PDB entry 6VFL | electron microscopy, 4.14 A resolution (low resolution: residue-level contacts below are approximate; hydrogen-bond / salt-bridge calls are withheld) | chains A and B of the 6 polymer chains in the assembly

Chain A:
Name: BG505-SOSIPv5.2(7S) - gp120
Organism: synthetic construct
Sequence (507 residues; each row starts with the number of its first residue; note: 13 numbers in that range are skipped by the numbering (no residue carries them; nothing is unmodelled there); a row labelled like 185A-185J holds insertion residues (185A, then the next letters in order); numbers below 1 keep their minus sign (Met-1 is residue -1)):
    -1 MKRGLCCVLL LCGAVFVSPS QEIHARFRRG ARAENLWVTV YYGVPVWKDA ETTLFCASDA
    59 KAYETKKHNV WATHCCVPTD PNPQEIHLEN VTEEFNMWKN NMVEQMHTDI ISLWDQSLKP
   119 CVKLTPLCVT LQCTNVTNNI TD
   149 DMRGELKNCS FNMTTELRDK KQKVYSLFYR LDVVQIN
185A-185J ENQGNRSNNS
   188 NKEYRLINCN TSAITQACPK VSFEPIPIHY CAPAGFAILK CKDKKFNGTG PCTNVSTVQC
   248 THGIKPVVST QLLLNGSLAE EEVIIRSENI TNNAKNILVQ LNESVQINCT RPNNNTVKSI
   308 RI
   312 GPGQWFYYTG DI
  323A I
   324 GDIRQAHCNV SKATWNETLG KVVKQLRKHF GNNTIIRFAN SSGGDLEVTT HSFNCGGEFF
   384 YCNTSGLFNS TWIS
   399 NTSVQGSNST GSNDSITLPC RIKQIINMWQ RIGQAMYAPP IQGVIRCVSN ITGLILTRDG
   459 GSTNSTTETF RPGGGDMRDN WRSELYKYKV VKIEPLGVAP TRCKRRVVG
Disordered / not traced: -1 to 32, 149-151, 185A-185J, 399-409, 507
Cystine bridges: Cys54-Cys73, Cys119-Cys205, Cys126-Cys196, Cys131-Cys157, Cys218-Cys247, Cys228-Cys239, Cys296-Cys331, Cys378-Cys445, Cys385-Cys418
Covalently attached groups: N-acetylglucosamine (NAG) linked to Asn88, Asn133, Asn156, Asn160, Asn197, Asn234, Asn241, Asn262, Asn276, Asn289, Asn295, Asn301, Asn332, Asn339, Asn355, Asn363, Asn386, Asn448
From the paper describing this entry:
  - post-translational modification sites: Asn133, Asn137, Asn156, Asn160, Asn241, Asn276, Asn289, Asn295, Asn301, Asn332, Asn355 (proposed by the authors, not directly observed)

Chain B:
Name: BG505-SOSIPv5.2(7S) - gp41
Organism: synthetic construct
Sequence (153 residues; each row starts with the number of its first residue):
   512 AVGIGAVSLG FLGAAGSTMG AASMTLTVQA RNLLSGIVQQ QSNLLRAPEC QQHLLKDTHW
   572 GIKQLQARVL AVEHYLRDQQ LLGIWGCSGK LICCTNVPWN SSWSNRNLSE IWDNMTWLQW
   632 DKEISNYTQI IYGLLEESQN QQEKNEQDLL ELD
Disordered / not traced: 512-519, 551-567, 659-664
Cystine bridges: Cys598-Cys604
Covalently attached groups: N-acetylglucosamine (NAG) linked to Asn611, Asn618, Asn637

Interface between chain A and chain B:
Cross-chain cystine bridges: Cys501(A)-Cys605(B)
Contacting residue pairs - 94 pairs, chain A then chain B:
  Leu34(A) - Pro609(B)
  Leu34(A) - Trp610(B)
  Leu34(A) - Leu619(B)
  Trp35(A) - Thr606(B)
  Trp35(A) - Val608(B)
  Trp35(A) - Pro609(B)
  Trp35(A) - Trp610(B)
  Val36(A) - Thr606(B)
  Val36(A) - Val608(B)
  Val36(A) - Trp610(B)
  Val36(A) - Trp614(B)
  Val36(A) - Ile642(B)
  Thr37(A) - Ile603(B)
  Thr37(A) - Cys604(B)
  Thr37(A) - Cys605(B)
  Val38(A) - Leu593(B)
  Val38(A) - Leu602(B)
  Val38(A) - Ile603(B)
  Val38(A) - Cys604(B)
  Val38(A) - Leu646(B)
  Tyr39(A) - Leu602(B)
  Tyr39(A) - Ile603(B)
  Tyr39(A) - Trp623(B)
  Tyr39(A) - Trp628(B)
  Tyr40(A) - Leu537(B)
  Tyr40(A) - Leu544(B)
  Tyr40(A) - Tyr586(B)
  Tyr40(A) - Leu593(B)
  Tyr40(A) - Leu602(B)
  Gly41(A) - Leu537(B)
  Gly41(A) - Gln540(B)
  Val42(A) - Leu537(B)
  Val42(A) - Trp628(B)
  Pro43(A) - Leu523(B)
  Pro43(A) - Ala526(B)
  Pro43(A) - Gln540(B)
  Val44(A) - Trp628(B)
  Val44(A) - Leu629(B)
  Trp45(A) - Ala526(B)
  Trp45(A) - Leu629(B)
  Lys46(A) - Asp632(B)
  Phe53(A) - Gln550(B)
  Phe53(A) - Gln575(B)
  His72(A) - Trp571(B)
  Cys73(A) - Trp571(B)
  Ile84(A) - Gly521(B)
  Ile84(A) - Phe522(B)
  Leu86(A) - Leu523(B)
  Glu87(A) - Gly527(B)
  Val89(A) - Gly527(B)
  Asp107(A) - Lys574(B)
  Ser110(A) - His570(B)
  Leu111(A) - Trp571(B)
  Ala219(A) - Gln550(B)
  Pro220(A) - Gln550(B)
  Ala221(A) - Ser546(B)
  Ala221(A) - Gly547(B)
  Ala221(A) - Gln550(B)
  Ala221(A) - Ala582(B)
  Lys490(A) - His585(B)
  Ile491(A) - Leu523(B)
  Pro493(A) - Leu544(B)
  Pro493(A) - Asp589(B)
  Leu494(A) - Leu593(B)
  Leu494(A) - Tyr643(B)
  Val496(A) - Trp628(B)
  Val496(A) - Trp631(B)
  Val496(A) - Ile635(B)
  Val496(A) - Ile642(B)
  Ala497(A) - Met530(B)
  Ala497(A) - Trp610(B)
  Ala497(A) - Trp623(B)
  Ala497(A) - Trp628(B)
  Ala497(A) - Trp631(B)
  Pro498(A) - Trp610(B)
  Pro498(A) - Leu619(B)
  Pro498(A) - Ile622(B)
  Pro498(A) - Trp623(B)
  Pro498(A) - Trp631(B)
  Thr499(A) - Trp623(B)
  Cys501(A) - Cys605(B)  disulfide
  Lys502(A) - Cys605(B)
  Lys502(A) - Thr606(B)
  Lys502(A) - Asn607(B)
  Arg503(A) - Trp596(B)
  Arg503(A) - Gly597(B)
  Arg503(A) - Cys598(B)
  Arg503(A) - Cys605(B)
  Arg503(A) - Thr606(B)
  Arg503(A) - Asn607(B)
  Arg503(A) - Gln650(B)
  Arg503(A) - Gln653(B)
  Val506(A) - Gln653(B)
  Val506(A) - Glu657(B)
Other interface residues (no listed pair), chain A (49 interface residues in all): Thr51, Cys54, Asn88, Gln103, Gln114, Gly222, Ala224, Thr244, Gly495, Arg500, Val505
Other interface residues (no listed pair), chain B (57 interface residues in all): Leu520, Gly524, Ala525, Ala533, Ala541, Asn543, Thr569, Ala578, Leu592

Overview:
The interface between chain A and chain B involves 49 residues on one side and 57 on the other, with 1
disulfide bond. N-acetylglucosamine is covalently linked to Asn88(A), Asn133(A), Asn156(A), Asn160(A),
Asn197(A) and Asn234(A) and 12 more. Covalently linked N-acetylglucosamine: at Asn611(B), Asn618(B) and
Asn637(B). The paper reports modification sites Asn133(A), Asn137(A) and Asn156(A) among others.
Here chain A is BG505-SOSIPv5.2(7S) - gp120 and chain B is BG505-SOSIPv5.2(7S) - gp41, both from synthetic
construct. Entry 6VFL (BG505-SOSIP model reconstructed by subparticle extraction and refinement from a
tetrahedral nanoparticle T33_dn10) was determined by electron microscopy (same publication as 6VFK).
